Entry 6XGR (electron microscopy, 3.50 A resolution); this record covers chains A and L of the 18 polymer chains in the assembly.

# Chain A (and L)
Protein: YSD1_22 major tail protein
Organism: Bacteriophage sp
Notes: chain L of this document is another copy of the same molecule, construct and numbering; everything in this record applies to it too
UniProtKB: A0A498U5Z3 (A0A498U5Z3_9VIRU); residues 1-381 here = UniProt positions 1-381
Sequence (381 residues; row label = number of the first residue in the row):
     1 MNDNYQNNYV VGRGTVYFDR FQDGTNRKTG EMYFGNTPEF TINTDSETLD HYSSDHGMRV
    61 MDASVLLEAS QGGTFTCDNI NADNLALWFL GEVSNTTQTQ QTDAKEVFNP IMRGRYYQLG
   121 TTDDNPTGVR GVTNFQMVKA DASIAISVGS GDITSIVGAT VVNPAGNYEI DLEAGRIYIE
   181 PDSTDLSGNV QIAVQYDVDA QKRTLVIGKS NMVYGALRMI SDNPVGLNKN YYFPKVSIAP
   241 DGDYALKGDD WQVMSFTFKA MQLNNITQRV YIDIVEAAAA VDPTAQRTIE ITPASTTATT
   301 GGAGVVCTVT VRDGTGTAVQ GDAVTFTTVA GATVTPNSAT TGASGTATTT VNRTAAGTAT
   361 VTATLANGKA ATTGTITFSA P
Not modelled in the structure: 1, 277-381

# Chain A / chain L interface
Contacting residue pairs - 23 pairs, chain A then chain L:
  Leu49(A) - Asp249(L)
  Leu49(A) - Trp251(L)
  His51(A) - Asn36(L)  hydrogen bond
  His51(A) - Asp78(L)  salt bridge
  His51(A) - Trp251(L)
  Ser53(A) - Arg13(L)  hydrogen bond (backbone-side chain)
  Ser54(A) - Arg13(L)
  Ser54(A) - Gly14(L)
  Ser54(A) - Thr37(L)  hydrogen bond (side chain-backbone)
  Asp55(A) - Gly14(L)
  Asp55(A) - Thr15(L)
  Asp55(A) - Tyr33(L)  hydrogen bond
  Asp55(A) - Gly35(L)
  Asp55(A) - Asn36(L)
  Asp55(A) - Asp222(L)
  His56(A) - Asp222(L)
  Gly57(A) - Arg13(L)  hydrogen bond (backbone-side chain)
  Met58(A) - Arg13(L)
  Met58(A) - Pro224(L)  hydrophobic
  Arg59(A) - Arg13(L)
  Ala63(A) - Trp251(L)
  Val65(A) - Trp251(L)  hydrophobic
  Leu67(A) - Asp249(L)
Also at the interface, not in a pair above, chain A (14 interface residues in all): Asp62, Ser64
Also at the interface, not in a pair above, chain L (13 interface residues in all): Pro38

# Summary
14 residues of chain A and 13 residues of chain L are in contact; the contacts include 5 hydrogen bonds and 1
salt bridge. Polar contacts include His51(A)-Asp78(L), His51(A)-Asn36(L) and Ser53(A)-Arg13(L).
Both chains are YSD1_22 major tail protein (Bacteriophage sp). Entry 6XGR (YSD1 major tail protein) was
determined by electron microscopy, deposited together with 6XGP and 6XGQ.
